8UIN - chains C and J of the 8 polymer chains in the assembly; structure by electron microscopy, 3.86 A resolution.

# Chain C
Name: Albicin
Source organism: Anopheles albimanus
Reference sequence: A0A1Y9G8D0 (A0A1Y9G8D0_ANOAL); residues 1-116 here correspond to UniProt positions 27-142 (UniProt number = residue number + 26)
Sequence (116 residues; numbered 1 to 116; the number before each row is that of its first residue):
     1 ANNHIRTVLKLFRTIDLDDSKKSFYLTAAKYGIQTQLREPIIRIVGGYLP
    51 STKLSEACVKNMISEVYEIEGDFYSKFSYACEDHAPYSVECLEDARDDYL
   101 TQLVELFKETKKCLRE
Disulfides: Cys58-Cys113, Cys81-Cys91

# Chain J
Name: Complement factor B Bb fragment
Source organism: Homo sapiens
Reference sequence: P00751 (CFAB_HUMAN); residues 235-462 here correspond to UniProt positions 260-487 (UniProt number = residue number + 25)
Sequence (228 residues; each row starts with the number of its first residue):
   235 KIVLDPSGSMNIYLVLDGSDSIGASNFTGAKKCLVNLIEKVASYGVKPRY
   285 GLVTYATYPKIWVKVSEADSSNADWVTKQLNEINYEDHKLKSGTNTKKAL
   335 QAVYSMMSWPDDVPPEGWNRTRHVIILMTDGLHNMGGDPITVIDEIRDLL
   385 YIGKDRKNPREDYLDVYVFGVGPLVNQVNINALASKKDNEQHVFKVKDME
   435 NLEDVFYQMIDESQSLSLCGMVWEHRKG
Disordered / not traced: 344-351
Swiss-Prot annotation at these positions:
  - binding site (Mg(2+)): Ser253, Ser255, Thr328
  - binding site (Mn(2+)): Ser253, Ser255, Thr328
  - glycosylation: Asn260 (N-linked (GlcNAc...) asparagine), Lys266 (N-linked (Glc) (glycation) lysine), Asn353 (N-linked (GlcNAc...) asparagine)

# Interface between chain C and chain J
Residue-residue contacts (20):
  Asp16(C) - Lys431(J)  salt bridge
  Asp18(C) - Lys429(J)
  Asp19(C) - Gln411(J)
  Ser20(C) - Gln411(J)
  Ser20(C) - Gln425(J)
  Ser20(C) - Val427(J)
  Ser20(C) - Phe428(J)
  Lys22(C) - Glu424(J)  hydrogen bond (side chain-backbone)
  Lys22(C) - Gln425(J)  hydrogen bond
  Ser75(C) - Lys461(J)  hydrogen bond (side chain-backbone)
  Ser78(C) - Gln442(J)
  Tyr79(C) - Asp438(J)
  Tyr79(C) - Tyr441(J)  hydrophobic
  Tyr79(C) - Gln442(J)  hydrogen bond
  Tyr79(C) - Lys461(J)
  Pro86(C) - Asn423(J)  hydrogen bond (backbone-side chain)
  Tyr87(C) - Asn423(J)
  Tyr87(C) - Glu424(J)
  Tyr87(C) - Gln425(J)
  Tyr87(C) - Gln442(J)
Other interface residues (no listed pair), chain J (13 interface residues in all): His459
Interface features reported in the paper:
  - residue pairs: Asp19(C)-Gln411(J)

# Overview
10 residues of chain C face 13 of chain J across their interface; the contacts include 5 hydrogen bonds and 1
salt bridge. Polar pairs include Asp16(C)-Lys431(J), Lys22(C)-Glu424(J) and Lys22(C)-Gln425(J). The authors
report a contact between Asp19(C) and Gln411(J).
Chain C is Albicin (Anopheles albimanus) and chain J is Complement factor B Bb fragment (Homo sapiens); the
structure, Structure of the C3bBb-albicin complex, was determined by electron microscopy (same publication as
8UH2).
